1K74 - chains D and E of the 4 polymer chains in the assembly; structure by X-ray diffraction, 2.30 A resolution.

Chain D:
Protein: Peroxisome proliferator activated receptor gamma
Source organism: Homo sapiens
Notes: fragment: ligand binding domain residues - 206 - 477
Reference sequence: P37231 (PPARG_HUMAN); residues 206-477 here correspond to UniProt positions 234-505 (UniProt number = residue number + 28)
Sequence (283 residues; each row starts with the number of its first residue):
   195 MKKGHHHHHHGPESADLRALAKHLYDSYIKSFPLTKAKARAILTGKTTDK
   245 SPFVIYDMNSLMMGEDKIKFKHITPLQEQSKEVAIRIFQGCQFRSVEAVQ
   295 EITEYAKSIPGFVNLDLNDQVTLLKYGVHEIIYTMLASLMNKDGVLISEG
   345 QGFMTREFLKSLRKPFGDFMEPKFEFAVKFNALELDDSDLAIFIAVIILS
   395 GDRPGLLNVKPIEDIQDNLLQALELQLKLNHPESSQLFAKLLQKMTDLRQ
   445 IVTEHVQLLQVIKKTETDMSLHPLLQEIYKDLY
Unresolved in the structure: 195-205
Sequence notes: expression tag (195-205)
Small-molecule neighbours: gw409544 (544; 2-(1-methyl-3-oxo-3-phenyl-propylamino)-3-{4-[2-(5-methyl-2-phenyl-oxazol-4-yl)-ethoxy]-phenyl}-propionic acid): Lys-261, Pro-269, Arg-280, Ile-281, Phe-282, Gly-284, Cys-285, Gln-286, Arg-288, Ser-289, His-323, Ile-326, Tyr-327, Leu-330, Val-339, Leu-340, Ile-341, Met-348, Leu-353, Leu-356, Phe-360, Phe-363, Met-364, His-449, Leu-453, Leu-469, Tyr-473
UniProt features mapped onto this chain:
  - motif: Pro-467 to Asp-475 (9aaTAD)
  - binding site (rosiglitazone): Gln-286 to Ser-289, His-323, His-449, Tyr-473
  - cross-link: Lys-224 (Glycyl lysine isopeptide (Lys-Gly) (interchain with G-Cter in ubiquitin))
From the paper describing this entry:
  - specificity-determining residues: His-323
  - mutagenesis - H323Y (31-fold): decreased signaling in response to Farglitazar
  - mutagenesis - H323Y: unchanged signaling in response to gw409544
  - mutagenesis - H323Y: decreased signaling in response to rosiglitazone
  - mutagenesis - H323Y: decreased signaling in response to pioglitazone
  - binding site for gw409544: His-323, Tyr-473

Chain E:
Protein: steroid receptor coactivator
Notes: fragment: src-1 peptide
Reference sequence: O43792 (O43792_TOBAC); aligned to UniProt positions 675-699 over residues 676-700 (the alignment contains insertions or deletions, so no single offset holds)
Sequence (25 residues; numbered 676 to 700; the number before each row is that of its first residue):
   676 CPSSHSSLTERHKILHRLLQEGSPS
Unresolved in the structure: 676-684

Chain D / chain E interface:
Residue-residue contacts (24):
  Val-293(D) / Leu-693(E)  hydrophobic
  Gln-294(D) / Ser-698(E)  hydrogen bond
  Thr-297(D) / Leu-693(E)
  Thr-297(D) / Leu-694(E)
  Glu-298(D) / Leu-693(E)
  Glu-298(D) / Gly-697(E)
  Lys-301(D) / Leu-693(E)  hydrogen bond (side chain-backbone)
  Lys-301(D) / Leu-694(E)  hydrogen bond (side chain-backbone)
  Lys-301(D) / Glu-696(E)
  Phe-306(D) / Leu-694(E)  hydrophobic
  Leu-311(D) / His-691(E)
  Leu-311(D) / Leu-694(E)  hydrophobic
  Gln-314(D) / Leu-694(E)
  Val-315(D) / His-687(E)
  Val-315(D) / His-691(E)
  Val-315(D) / Leu-694(E)  hydrophobic
  Leu-318(D) / Leu-694(E)  hydrophobic
  Lys-319(D) / His-687(E)  hydrogen bond
  Leu-468(D) / Ile-689(E)  hydrophobic
  Glu-471(D) / His-687(E)
  Glu-471(D) / Lys-688(E)  hydrogen bond (side chain-backbone)
  Glu-471(D) / Ile-689(E)  hydrogen bond (side chain-backbone)
  Glu-471(D) / Leu-690(E)  hydrogen bond (side chain-backbone)
  Lys-474(D) / Glu-685(E)
Interface residues without a listed pair, chain D (15 interface residues in all): Ile-472

Summary:
Chain D and chain E form an interface of 15 and 11 residues respectively; the contacts include 7 hydrogen
bonds. Among the polar pairs are Gln-294(D)/Ser-698(E), Lys-301(D)/Leu-693(E) and Lys-301(D)/Leu-694(E).
Ligands of chain D: gw409544. From the paper: a binding site for gw409544 at His-323(D) and Tyr-473(D); H323Y
of chain D reduces signaling in response to Farglitazar.
Here chain D is Peroxisome proliferator activated receptor gamma (Homo sapiens) and chain E is steroid
receptor coactivator. Entry 1K74 (The 2.3 Angstrom resolution crystal structure of the heterodimer of the
human PPARgamma and RXRalpha ligand ...) was determined by X-ray diffraction (same publication as 1K7L).
